6NB7 - chains A and B of the 9 polymer chains in the assembly; structure by electron microscopy, 4.50 A resolution (low resolution: residue-level contacts below are approximate; hydrogen-bond / salt-bridge calls are withheld).

== Chain A (and B) ==
Name: Spike glycoprotein
Organism: SARS coronavirus
Notes: chain B of this document is another copy of the same molecule, construct and numbering; everything in this record applies to it too
UniProtKB: P59594 (SPIKE_CVHSA); residues 14-1193 here = UniProt positions 14-1193
Sequence (1263 residues; each row starts with the number of its first residue; numbers below 1 keep their minus sign (Met-18 is residue -18)):
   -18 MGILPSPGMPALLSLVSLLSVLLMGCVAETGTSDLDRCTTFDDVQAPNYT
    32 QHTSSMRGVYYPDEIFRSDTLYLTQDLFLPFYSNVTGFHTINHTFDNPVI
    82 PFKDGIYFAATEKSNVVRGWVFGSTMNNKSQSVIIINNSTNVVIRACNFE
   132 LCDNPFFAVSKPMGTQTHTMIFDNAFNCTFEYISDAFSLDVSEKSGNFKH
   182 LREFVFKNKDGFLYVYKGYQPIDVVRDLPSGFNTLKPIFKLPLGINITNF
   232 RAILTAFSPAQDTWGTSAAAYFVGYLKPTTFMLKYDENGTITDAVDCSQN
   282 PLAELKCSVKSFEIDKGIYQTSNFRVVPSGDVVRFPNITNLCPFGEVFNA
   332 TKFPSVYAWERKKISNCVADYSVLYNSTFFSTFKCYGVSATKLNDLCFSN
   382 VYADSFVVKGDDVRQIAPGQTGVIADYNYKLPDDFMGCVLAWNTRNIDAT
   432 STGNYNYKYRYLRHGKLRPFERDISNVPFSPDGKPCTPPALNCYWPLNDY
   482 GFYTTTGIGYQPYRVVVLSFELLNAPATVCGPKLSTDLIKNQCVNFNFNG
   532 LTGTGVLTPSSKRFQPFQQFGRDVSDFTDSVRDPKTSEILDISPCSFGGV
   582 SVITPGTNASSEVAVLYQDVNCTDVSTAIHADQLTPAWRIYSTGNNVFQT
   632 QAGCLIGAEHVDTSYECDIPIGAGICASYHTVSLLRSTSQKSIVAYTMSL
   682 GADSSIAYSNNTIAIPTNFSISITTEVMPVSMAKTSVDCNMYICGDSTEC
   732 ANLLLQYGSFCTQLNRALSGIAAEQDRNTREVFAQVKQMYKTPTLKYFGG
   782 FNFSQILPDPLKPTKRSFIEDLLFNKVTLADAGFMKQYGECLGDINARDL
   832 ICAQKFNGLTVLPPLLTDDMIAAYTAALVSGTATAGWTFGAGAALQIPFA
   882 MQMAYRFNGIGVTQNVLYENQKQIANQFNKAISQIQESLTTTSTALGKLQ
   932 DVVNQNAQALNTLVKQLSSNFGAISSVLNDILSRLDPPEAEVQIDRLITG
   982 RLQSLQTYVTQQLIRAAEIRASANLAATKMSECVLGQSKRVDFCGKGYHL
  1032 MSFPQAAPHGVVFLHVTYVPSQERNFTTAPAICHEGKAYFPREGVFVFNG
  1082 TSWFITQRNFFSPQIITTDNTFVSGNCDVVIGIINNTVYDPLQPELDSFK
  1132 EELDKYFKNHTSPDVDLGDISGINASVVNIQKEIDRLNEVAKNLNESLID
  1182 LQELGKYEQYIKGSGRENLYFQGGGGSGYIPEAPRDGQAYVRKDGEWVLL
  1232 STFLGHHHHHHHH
Unresolved in the structure: -18 to 17, 22-30, 140-147, 170-178, 239-249, 664-670, 809-817, 824-831, 1128-1244 (chain B: -18 to 17, 22-28, 138-148, 170-178, 237-249, 484-491, 503-508, 664-670, 809-817, 824-831, 1128-1244)
Sequence notes: initiating methionine (-18); expression tag (-17 to 13, 1194-1244); conflict Asp77 (Gly in P59594), Thr244 (Ile in P59594), Pro968 (Lys in P59594), Pro969 (Val in P59594)
Cystine bridges: Cys19-Cys133, Cys128-Cys159, Cys278-Cys288, Cys323-Cys348, Cys366-Cys419, Cys378-Cys511, Cys467-Cys474, Cys524-Cys576, Cys603-Cys635, Cys648-Cys657, Cys720-Cys742, Cys725-Cys731, Cys822-Cys833, Cys1014-Cys1025, Cys1064-Cys1108
Covalent attachments: N-acetylglucosamine (NAG) linked to Asn65, Asn73, Asn109, Asn119, Asn158, Asn227, Asn269, Asn318, Asn330, Asn357, Asn589, Asn602, Asn691, Asn699, Asn783, Asn1056, Asn1080, Asn1116
Swiss-Prot annotation at these positions:
  - region: Ser798 to Tyr819 (Fusion peptide 1), Lys817 to Phe837 (Fusion peptide 2), Asp1145 to Glu1184 (Heptad repeat 2)
  - site (Cleavage): Arg667, Ser668, Arg797, Ser798
  - glycosylation (N-linked (GlcNAc...) asparagine): Asn29, Asn65, Asn73, Asn109, Asn118, Asn119, Asn158, Asn227, Asn269, Asn318, Asn330, Asn357, Asn589, Asn602, Asn691, Asn699, Asn783, Asn1056, Asn1080, Asn1116 and 3 more in UniProt
  - natural variant: Ser49 (S49L: In strain: Isolate GZ50), Asp77 (G77D: In strain: Isolate BJ01, Isolate BJ02 and 7 more; this construct carries the variant), Asn78 (N78D: In strain: Isolate GD03), Asn118 (N118S: In strain: Isolate Shanghai LY), Ala139 (A139V: In strain: Isolate GD03), Met144 (M144L: In strain: Isolate BJ03), Gln147 (Q147R: In strain: Isolate GD03), Phe193 (F193S: In strain: Isolate Shanghai LY), Asn227 (N227K: In strain: Isolate SZ3), Ser239 (S239L: In strain: Isolate GD01 and Isolate SZ3), Thr261 (T261K: In strain: Isolate SZ3), Gly311 (G311R: In strain: Isolate GD01 and Isolate BJ02), 30 further natural variant entries in UniProt
  - mutagenesis: Cys323 (C323A: No effect on human ACE2 binding in vitro), Cys348 (C348A: Complete loss of human ACE2 binding in vitro), Glu452 (E452A: 90% loss of human ACE2 binding in vitro), Asp454 (D454A: Complete loss of human ACE2 binding in vitro), Asp463 (D463A: Partial loss of human ACE2 binding in vitro), Cys467 (C467A: Complete loss of human ACE2 binding in vitro), Cys474 (C474A: Complete loss of human ACE2 binding in vitro), Asp480 (D480A: No effect on human ACE2 binding in vitro), Arg667 (R667S: 40% loss of cell-cell fusion), Lys672 (K672S: No effect on cell-cell fusion), Arg797 (R797N: Complete loss of trypsin-induced membrane fusion)
What the authors report for this chain:
  - mutagenesis - L443R: decreased binding to S230 heavy chain (citing earlier work)

== Interface between chain A and chain B ==
Pairs across the interface (90):
  Tyr42(A) with Phe548(B)
  Glu45(A) with Phe548(B); Gln549(B); Gln550(B); Phe551(B)
  Ile46(A) with Phe551(B)
  Phe47(A) with Phe545(B); Phe551(B); Gly552(B); Arg553(B)
  Pro218(A) with Phe548(B)
  Asn269(A) with Arg544(B)
  Asn721(A) with Arg306(B)
  Met722(A) with Phe578(B)
  Gln737(A) with Asn951(B); Phe952(B); Gly953(B)
  Tyr738(A) with Phe952(B); Arg977(B)
  Phe741(A) with Gln947(B)
  Gln744(A) with Thr943(B)
  Arg747(A) with Gln939(B)
  Ser750(A) with Gln301(B)
  Gln769(A) with Ala683(B); Ser685(B)
  Met770(A) with Leu681(B); Ala683(B); Asp684(B); Ser685(B)
  Tyr771(A) with Ser685(B); Ser686(B); Ile687(B)
  Lys772(A) with Ser685(B)
  Gln835(A) with Pro575(B); Phe578(B)
  Lys836(A) with Phe578(B)
  Phe837(A) with Thr535(B); Ile573(B); Ser574(B); Pro575(B)
  Gly839(A) with Phe578(B)
  Pro844(A) with Ala633(B)
  Pro845(A) with Gly653(B); Ala654(B)
  Leu846(A) with Pro651(B); Gly653(B); Ala654(B); Gly655(B); Ile656(B); Cys657(B); Met679(B)
  Leu847(A) with Met679(B)
  Thr848(A) with Ala654(B)
  Met851(A) with Gly655(B); Met679(B); Leu681(B)
  Ala854(A) with Leu681(B)
  Tyr855(A) with Leu681(B)
  Thr865(A) with Ile687(B)
  Trp868(A) with Tyr1029(B); Arg1089(B)
  Thr869(A) with Tyr1029(B)
  Ala872(A) with Lys1027(B); Tyr1029(B)
  Ala875(A) with Ile687(B)
  Leu876(A) with Ala695(B); Pro697(B)
  Gln877(A) with Ala688(B); Ile694(B); Ala695(B); Asn1056(B)
  Pro879(A) with Ser690(B); Thr693(B)
  Met882(A) with Pro1061(B); Val1076(B)
  Tyr886(A) with Arg1089(B)
  Thr894(A) with Phe1103(B)
  Gln895(A) with Pro1072(B)
  Asn896(A) with Phe1071(B); Ser1105(B)
  Tyr899(A) with Pro1061(B); Phe1071(B)
  Gln902(A) with Ile1112(B)
  Ser949(A) with Asp557(B)
  Gln984(A) with Gln984(B)
  Gln987(A) with Thr988(B)
  Leu994(A) with Gln992(B)
  Arg1001(A) with Glu999(B)
  Ser1012(A) with Val1022(B)
  Arg1021(A) with Arg1021(B)
Other interface residues (no listed pair), chain A (63 interface residues in all): Lys217, Asn746, Cys822, Cys833, Ala866, Ile878, Thr991, Ile995, Thr1009, Glu1013, Gly1017
Other interface residues (no listed pair), chain B (76 interface residues in all): Asn304, Asp600, Val601, Gln632, Cys648, Ile652, Tyr689, Asn691, Ser950, Thr991, Ile995, Asp1023, Glu1054, Ala1060, Arg1073, Val1110

== In short ==
63 residues of chain A face 76 of chain B across their interface. N-acetylglucosamine is covalently linked to
Asn65(A), Asn73(A), Asn109(A), Asn119(A), Asn158(A) and Asn227(A) and 12 more. UniProt lists 11 mutagenesis
sites on chain A. The paper reports that L443R of chain A reduces binding to S230 heavy chain.
Chain A and chain B are both Spike glycoprotein (SARS coronavirus); the structure, SARS-CoV complex with human
neutralizing S230 antibody Fab fragment (state 2), was determined by electron microscopy, deposited together
with 6NB3, 6NB4, 6NB5, 6NB6 and 6NB8.
